5TYZ - chains A and P of the 4 polymer chains in the assembly; structure by X-ray diffraction, 1.98 A resolution.

== Chain A ==
Protein: DNA-directed DNA/RNA polymerase mu
Source organism: Homo sapiens
Notes: EC 2.7.7.7
UniProtKB: Q9NP87 (DPOLM_HUMAN); residue numbers follow UniProt; this construct covers 132-397, 410-494
Amino-acid sequence (356 residues; each row starts with the number of its first residue; note: 12 numbers in that range are skipped by the numbering (no residue carries them; nothing is unmodelled there)):
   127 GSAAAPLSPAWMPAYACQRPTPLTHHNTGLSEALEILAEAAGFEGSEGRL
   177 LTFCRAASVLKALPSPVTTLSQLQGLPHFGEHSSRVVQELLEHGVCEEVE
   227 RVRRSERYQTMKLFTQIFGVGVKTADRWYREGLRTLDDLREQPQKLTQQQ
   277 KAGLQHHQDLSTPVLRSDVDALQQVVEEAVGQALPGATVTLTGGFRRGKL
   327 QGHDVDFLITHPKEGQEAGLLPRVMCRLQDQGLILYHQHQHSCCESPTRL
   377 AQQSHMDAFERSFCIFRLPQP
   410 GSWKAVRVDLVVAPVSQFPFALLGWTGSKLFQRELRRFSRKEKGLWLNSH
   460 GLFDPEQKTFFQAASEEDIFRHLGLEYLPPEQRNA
Unresolved in the structure: 127-136, 365-384
Differences from the reference sequence: expression tag (127-131); conflict Gly-410 (Pro in Q9NP87)
Covalently attached groups: 2,3-dihydroxy-1,4-dithiobutane (DTT) linked to Cys-180, Cys-352
Metal / ion sites: Mn2+ site 1: His-208 (shared with 1 residue of chain D); Mn2+ site 2: Glu-218, His-219; Na+: Thr-241, Ile-243, Val-246 (shared with DT3(P) of chain P); Mn2+ site 3: Asp-330, Asp-332 (together with glycolic acid) (shared with DT5(P) of chain P); Mn2+ site 4: Asp-330, Asp-332, Asp-418 (shared with DT5(P) of chain P); Mn2+ site 5: Glu-386, His-459
Small-molecule neighbours: glycolic acid (GOA): Gly-319, Gly-320, Arg-323, His-329, Asp-330, Asp-332
UniProt features mapped onto this chain:
  - region: Arg-323 to Asp-332 (Involved in ssDNA binding)
  - binding site (Mg(2+)): Asp-330, Asp-332, Asp-418
  - site: Gly-433 (Responsible for the low discrimination between dNTP and rNTP)

== Chain P ==
Molecule: 5-nt DNA strand
Sequence (5 nucleotides; row label = number of the first residue in the row):
     1 CGTAT
Metal / ion sites: Na+: DT3 (shared with Thr-241(A), Ile-243(A), Val-246(A) of chain A); Mn2+ site 1: DT5 (together with glycolic acid) (shared with Asp-330(A), Asp-332(A) of chain A)

== Interface between chain A and chain P ==
Contacting residue pairs (31; chain A residue first):
  Ile-243(A) / DT3(P)  phosphate contact
  Phe-244(A) / DT3(P)  phosphate contact
  Gly-245(A) / DG2(P)  phosphate contact
  Gly-245(A) / DT3(P)  hydrogen bond to the phosphate
  Val-246(A) / DG2(P)  hydrogen bond to the phosphate
  Val-246(A) / DT3(P)  hydrogen bond to the phosphate
  Gly-247(A) / DG2(P)  hydrogen bond to the phosphate
  Gly-247(A) / DT3(P)  phosphate contact
  Lys-249(A) / DC1(P)  phosphate contact
  Lys-249(A) / DG2(P)  phosphate contact
  Thr-250(A) / DC1(P)  hydrogen bond to the phosphate
  Thr-250(A) / DG2(P)  hydrogen bond to the phosphate
  Gln-275(A) / DG2(P)  sugar contact
  Arg-323(A) / DT5(P)  hydrogen bond to the phosphate
  Asp-330(A) / DT5(P)  phosphate contact
  Asp-332(A) / DA4(P)  phosphate contact
  Asp-332(A) / DT5(P)  phosphate contact
  Phe-389(A) / DT3(P)  sugar contact
  Phe-389(A) / DA4(P)  sugar contact
  Arg-416(A) / DT3(P)  phosphate contact
  Arg-416(A) / DA4(P)  salt bridge to the phosphate
  Asp-418(A) / DA4(P)  sugar contact
  Asp-418(A) / DT5(P)  phosphate contact
  Gly-433(A) / DT5(P)  sugar contact
  Trp-434(A) / DA4(P)  sugar contact
  Trp-434(A) / DT5(P)  sugar contact
  Thr-435(A) / DT5(P)  phosphate contact
  Gly-436(A) / DT5(P)  hydrogen bond to the phosphate
  Ser-437(A) / DT5(P)  sugar contact
  Lys-438(A) / DT5(P)  base contact
  Gln-441(A) / DT5(P)  base contact
Other interface residues (no listed pair), chain A (24 interface residues in all): Val-248, Gly-319, Arg-387

== Summary ==
24 residues of chain A and 5 residues of chain P are in contact, with 8 hydrogen bonds and 1 salt bridge.
Polar contacts include Gly-245(A)/DT3(P), Val-246(A)/DG2(P) and Val-246(A)/DT3(P). Chain A binds glycolic
acid. From UniProt: 3 Mg2+-binding residues on chain A.
Here chain A is DNA-directed DNA/RNA polymerase mu (Homo sapiens) and chain P is a 5-nt DNA strand. Entry 5TYZ
(DNA Polymerase Mu Product Complex, Mn2+ (960 min)) was determined by X-ray diffraction, deposited together
with 5TXX, 5TXZ, 5TYB, 5TYC, 5TYD, 5TYE and 7 further entries.
